8WYI - chains a and b of the 8 polymer chains in the assembly; structure by electron microscopy, 3.90 A resolution.

== Chain a (and b) ==
Name: T-cell surface glycoprotein CD3 zeta chain
Organism: Homo sapiens
Notes: chain b of this document is another copy of the same molecule, construct and numbering; everything in this record applies to it too
UniProtKB: P20963 (CD3Z_HUMAN); residues 1-164 here = UniProt positions 1-164
Amino-acid sequence (195 residues; each row starts with the number of its first residue):
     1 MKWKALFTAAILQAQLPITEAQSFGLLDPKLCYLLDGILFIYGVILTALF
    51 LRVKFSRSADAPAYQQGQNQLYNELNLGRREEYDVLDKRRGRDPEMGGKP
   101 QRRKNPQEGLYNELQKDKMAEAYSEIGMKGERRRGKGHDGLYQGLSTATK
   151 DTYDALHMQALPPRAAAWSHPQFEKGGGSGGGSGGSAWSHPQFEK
Not modelled in the structure: 1-25, 56-195 (chain b: 1-26, 55-195)
Sequence notes: expression tag (165-195)
Curated features (UniProtKB/Swiss-Prot):
  - modified residue: Ser-58 (Phosphoserine), Tyr-64 (Phosphotyrosine), Tyr-72 (Phosphotyrosine), Tyr-83 (Phosphotyrosine), Tyr-111 (Phosphotyrosine), Tyr-123 (Phosphotyrosine), Tyr-142 (Phosphotyrosine), Tyr-153 (Phosphotyrosine)
  - mutagenesis: Asp-36 (D36E/L/V: Decreases cell surface expression of IgG Fc receptor complex)

== Chain a / chain b interface ==
Cross-chain cystine bridges: Cys-32(a)/Cys-32(b)
Residue-residue contacts (19; chain a residue first):
  Asp-28(a) / Pro-29(b)
  Asp-28(a) / Tyr-33(b)
  Cys-32(a) / Cys-32(b)  disulfide
  Cys-32(a) / Tyr-33(b)  hydrophobic
  Tyr-33(a) / Cys-32(b)  hydrophobic
  Asp-36(a) / Leu-35(b)
  Asp-36(a) / Asp-36(b)
  Asp-36(a) / Leu-39(b)
  Leu-39(a) / Leu-39(b)  hydrophobic
  Leu-39(a) / Phe-40(b)  hydrophobic
  Phe-40(a) / Leu-39(b)
  Tyr-42(a) / Thr-47(b)  hydrogen bond
  Gly-43(a) / Tyr-42(b)
  Leu-46(a) / Leu-46(b)
  Leu-46(a) / Thr-47(b)
  Thr-47(a) / Tyr-42(b)
  Phe-50(a) / Leu-49(b)
  Phe-50(a) / Phe-50(b)  hydrophobic
  Val-53(a) / Val-53(b)  hydrophobic
Other interface residues (no listed pair), chain a (14 interface residues in all): Leu-35, Leu-49
Other interface residues (no listed pair), chain b (15 interface residues in all): Asp-28, Lys-54

== Summary ==
14 residues of chain a face 15 of chain b across their interface, with 1 disulfide bond and 1 hydrogen bond.
Its one hydrogen-bonded contact is Tyr-42(a)/Thr-47(b). From UniProt: one mutagenesis site on chain a.
Both chains are T-cell surface glycoprotein CD3 zeta chain (Homo sapiens). Entry 8WYI (T cell receptor delta 2
gamma 9 with TCRD TM domain chimera of TRAC) was determined by electron microscopy, deposited together with
8JBV, 8JC0, 8JCB, 8WXE, 8WY0 and 8YC0.
